Entry 3LY8 (X-ray diffraction, 1.90 A resolution); this record covers chain A.

[Chain A]
Name: Transcriptional activator cadC
From: Escherichia coli
Reference sequence: P23890 (CADC_ECOLI); residue numbers follow UniProt; this construct covers 188-512
Sequence (372 residues; numbered 141 to 512; the number before each row is that of its first residue):
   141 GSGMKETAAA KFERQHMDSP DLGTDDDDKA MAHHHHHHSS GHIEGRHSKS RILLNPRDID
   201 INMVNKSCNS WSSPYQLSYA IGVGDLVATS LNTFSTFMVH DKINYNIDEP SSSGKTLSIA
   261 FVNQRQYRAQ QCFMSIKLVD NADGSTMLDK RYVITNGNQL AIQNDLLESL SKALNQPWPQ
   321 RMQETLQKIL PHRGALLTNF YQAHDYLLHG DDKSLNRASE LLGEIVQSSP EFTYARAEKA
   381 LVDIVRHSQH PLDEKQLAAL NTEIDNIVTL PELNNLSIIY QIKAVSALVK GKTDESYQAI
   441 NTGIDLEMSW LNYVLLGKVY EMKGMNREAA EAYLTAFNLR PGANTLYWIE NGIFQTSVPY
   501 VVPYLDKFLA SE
Not modelled in the structure: 141-188, 512
Sequence notes: expression tag (141-187); engineered mutation Glu471 (Asp in P23890)
Disulfides: Cys208-Cys272
From the paper describing this entry:
  - mutagenesis - D471E: abolished signaling in response to acidic conditions (citing earlier work)
  - self-association interface (contacts with another copy of this molecule); pairs are residue here / residue on that copy: Glu471-Lys255 (hydrogen bond)

[Overview]
The paper reports that D471E abolishes signaling in response to acidic conditions; a self-association
interface involving Glu471.
Chain A is Transcriptional activator cadC (Escherichia coli); the structure, Crystal structure of mutant D471E
of the periplasmic domain of CadC, was determined by X-ray diffraction, deposited together with 3LY9 and 3LYA.
